Entry 7K79 (electron microscopy, 4.00 A resolution); this record covers chains K and N of the 4 polymer chains in the assembly.

# Chain K
Molecule: Centromere DNA-binding protein complex CBF3 subunit C
From: Saccharomyces cerevisiae (strain ATCC 204508 / S288c)
Reference sequence: P35203 (CBF3C_YEAST); residue numbers follow UniProt; this construct covers 2-478
Amino-acid sequence (519 residues; row label = number of the first residue in the row; numbering starts at 0):
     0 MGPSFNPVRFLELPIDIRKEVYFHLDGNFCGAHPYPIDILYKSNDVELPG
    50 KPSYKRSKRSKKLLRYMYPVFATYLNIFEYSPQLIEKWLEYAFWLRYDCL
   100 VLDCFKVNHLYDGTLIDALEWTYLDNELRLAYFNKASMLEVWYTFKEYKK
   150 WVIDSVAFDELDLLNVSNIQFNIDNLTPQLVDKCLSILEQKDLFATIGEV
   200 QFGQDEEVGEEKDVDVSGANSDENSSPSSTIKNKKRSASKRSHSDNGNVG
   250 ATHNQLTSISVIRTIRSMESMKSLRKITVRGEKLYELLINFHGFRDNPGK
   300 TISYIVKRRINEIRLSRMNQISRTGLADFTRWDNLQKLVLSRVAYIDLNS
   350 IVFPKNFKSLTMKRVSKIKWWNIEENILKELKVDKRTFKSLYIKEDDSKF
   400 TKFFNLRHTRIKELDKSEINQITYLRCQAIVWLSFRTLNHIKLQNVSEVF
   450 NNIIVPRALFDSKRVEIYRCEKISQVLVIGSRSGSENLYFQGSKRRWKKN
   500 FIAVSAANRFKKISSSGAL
Unresolved in the structure: 0-2, 34-48, 203-255, 479-518
Sequence notes: expression tag (0-1, 479-518)

# Chain N
Molecule: Suppressor of kinetochore protein 1
From: Saccharomyces cerevisiae (strain ATCC 204508 / S288c)
Reference sequence: P52286 (SKP1_YEAST); residue numbers follow UniProt; this construct covers 1-194
Amino-acid sequence (194 residues; each row starts with the number of its first residue):
     1 MVTSNVVLVSGEGERFTVDKKIAERSLLLKNYLNDMHDSNLQNNSDSESD
    51 SDSETNHKSKDNNNGDDDDEDDDEIVMPVPNVRSSVLQKVIEWAEHHRDS
   101 NFPDEDDDDSRKSAPVDSWDREFLKVDQEMLYEIILAANYLNIKPLLDAG
   151 CKVVAEMIRGRSPEEIRRTFNIVNDFTPEEEAAIRRENEWAEDR
Unresolved in the structure: 1-3, 36-73, 193-194

# How chain K and chain N interact
Residue-residue contacts - 65 pairs, chain K then chain N:
  Ser3(K) with Gln128(N), hydrogen bond (backbone-side chain)
  Phe4(K) with Gln128(N); Ile158(N), hydrophobic
  Asn5(K) with Gln128(N), hydrogen bond (backbone-side chain)
  Pro6(K) with Thr169(N); Ile172(N)
  Val7(K) with Ile172(N), hydrophobic
  Arg8(K) with Gln128(N), hydrogen bond; Glu129(N), salt bridge; Tyr132(N), hydrogen bond
  Phe9(K) with Tyr132(N), hydrophobic
  Leu10(K) with Val173(N), hydrophobic
  Leu12(K) with Tyr132(N), hydrophobic; Leu136(N), hydrophobic
  Pro13(K) with Leu136(N), hydrophobic
  Asp15(K) with Asn139(N), hydrogen bond
  Ile16(K) with Ile135(N), hydrophobic; Leu136(N), hydrophobic
  Glu19(K) with Ile135(N); Leu147(N); Asp148(N); Cys151(N), hydrogen bond
  Val20(K) with Cys151(N), hydrophobic; Val154(N), hydrophobic
  Phe22(K) with Arg111(N); Lys112(N); Asp148(N)
  His23(K) with Arg111(N); Asp148(N), salt bridge; Cys151(N); Lys152(N), hydrogen bond
  Leu24(K) with Ala155(N), hydrophobic; Ile158(N), hydrophobic
  Asp25(K) with Arg159(N), salt bridge
  Asn27(K) with Arg159(N), hydrogen bond
  Phe28(K) with Ile158(N); Arg159(N)
  Lys61(K) with Trp190(N)
  Leu62(K) with Trp190(N), hydrophobic; Ala191(N), hydrophobic
  Tyr90(K) with Arg161(N); Pro163(N), hydrophobic
  Phe92(K) with Ala191(N), hydrophobic
  Trp93(K) with Ile166(N); Arg167(N); Arg185(N)
  Leu94(K) with Ile166(N), hydrophobic
  Tyr96(K) with Phe170(N); Phe176(N), hydrophobic; Ile184(N)
  Asp97(K) with Arg161(N), salt bridge; Ile166(N)
  Cys98(K) with Val173(N); Asp175(N), hydrogen bond
  Leu99(K) with Ile158(N), hydrophobic; Arg161(N)
  Leu101(K) with Asp175(N)
  Leu114(K) with Lys112(N)
  Ile115(K) with Lys112(N)
  Trp150(K) with Phe176(N)
  Asn404(K) with Asp104(N)
  Gln443(K) with Asp109(N)
  Tyr467(K) with Asp104(N); Asp107(N)
  Arg468(K) with Asp109(N), salt bridge
Interface residues without a listed pair, chain K (42 interface residues in all): Cys29, Gly30, Glu89, Ile466
Interface residues without a listed pair, chain N (37 interface residues in all): Asn101, Met157, Gly160, Glu192

# Summary
42 residues of chain K and 37 residues of chain N are in contact; the contacts include 9 hydrogen bonds and 5
salt bridges. Among the polar pairs are Arg8(K)-Glu129(N), His23(K)-Asp148(N) and Asp25(K)-Arg159(N).
Chain K is Centromere DNA-binding protein complex CBF3 subunit C and chain N is Suppressor of kinetochore
protein 1, both from Saccharomyces cerevisiae (strain ATCC 204508 / S288c); the structure, CBF3, was
determined by electron microscopy, deposited together with 7K78 and 7K7G.
